PDB entry 2HAM | X-ray diffraction, 1.90 A resolution | chain A

[Chain A]
Molecule: Vitamin D3 receptor
From: Homo sapiens
Notes: fragment: Ligand binding domain
Reference sequence: P11473 (VDR_HUMAN); residue numbers follow UniProt; this construct covers 118-164, 216-427
Sequence (263 residues; numbered 114 to 427; 51 numbers in that range are skipped by the numbering (no residue carries them; nothing is unmodelled there); the number before each row is that of its first residue):
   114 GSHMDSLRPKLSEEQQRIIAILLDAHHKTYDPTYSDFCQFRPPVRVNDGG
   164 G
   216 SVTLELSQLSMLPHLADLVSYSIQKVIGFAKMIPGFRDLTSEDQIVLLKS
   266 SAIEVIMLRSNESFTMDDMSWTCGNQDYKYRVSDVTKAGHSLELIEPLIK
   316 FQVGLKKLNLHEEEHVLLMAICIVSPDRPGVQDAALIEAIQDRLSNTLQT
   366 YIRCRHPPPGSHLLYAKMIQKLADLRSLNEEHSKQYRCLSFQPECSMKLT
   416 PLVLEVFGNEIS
Not modelled in the structure: 114-118, 374, 424-427
Construct notes: cloning artifact (114-117)
Ligand contacts: 2alpha-propyl-1alpha,25-dihydroxyvitamin d3 (C33): Tyr143, Asp144, Tyr147, Phe150, Leu227, Leu230, Leu233, Val234, Tyr236, Ser237, Ile268, Ile271, Met272, Arg274, Ser275, Ser278, Trp286, Cys288, Tyr295, Val300, His305, Leu309, Leu313, His397, Tyr401, Leu404, Val418, Phe422

[Overview]
Bound to chain A: 2alpha-propyl-1alpha,25-dihydroxyvitamin d3.
Chain A is Vitamin D3 receptor (Homo sapiens); the structure, Crystal structure of VDR LBD complexed to
2alpha-propyl-calcitriol, was determined by X-ray diffraction (same publication as 2HAR, 2HAS, 2HB7 and 2HB8).
